Entry 7ZN5 (electron microscopy, 3.70 A resolution); this record covers chains A and D of the 4 polymer chains in the assembly.

[Chain A]
Protein: PLP-dependent aminotransferase family protein
Organism: Alkalihalobacillus clausii
UniProtKB: A0A268NVG2 (A0A268NVG2_ALKCL); residue numbers follow UniProt; this construct covers 1-464
Chain sequence (478 residues; each row starts with the number of its first residue):
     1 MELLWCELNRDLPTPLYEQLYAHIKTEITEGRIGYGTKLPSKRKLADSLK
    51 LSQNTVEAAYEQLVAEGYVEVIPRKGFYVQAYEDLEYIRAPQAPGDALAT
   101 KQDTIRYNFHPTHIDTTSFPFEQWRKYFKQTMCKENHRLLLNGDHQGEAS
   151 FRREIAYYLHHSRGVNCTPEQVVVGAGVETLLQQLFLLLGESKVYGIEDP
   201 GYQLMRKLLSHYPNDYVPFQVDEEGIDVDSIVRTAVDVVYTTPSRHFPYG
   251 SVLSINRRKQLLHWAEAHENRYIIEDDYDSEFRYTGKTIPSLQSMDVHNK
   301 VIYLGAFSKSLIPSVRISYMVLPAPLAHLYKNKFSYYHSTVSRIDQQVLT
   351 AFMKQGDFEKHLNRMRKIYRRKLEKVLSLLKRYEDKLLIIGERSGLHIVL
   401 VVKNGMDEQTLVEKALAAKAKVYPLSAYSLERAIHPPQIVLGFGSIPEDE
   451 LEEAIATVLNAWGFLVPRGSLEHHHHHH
Disordered / not traced: 1-14, 84-103, 465-478
Construct notes: conflict Gln-92 (Lys in A0A268NVG2), Glu-191 (Ala in A0A268NVG2), Ser-192 (Asn in A0A268NVG2), Leu-388 (Ser in A0A268NVG2); expression tag (465-478)
Modified residues: Lys-309 ((2S)-2-amino-6-[[3-hydroxy-2-methyl-5-(phosphonooxymethyl)pyridin-4-yl]methylideneamino]hexanoic acid; LLP)
From the paper describing this entry:
  - binding site for the 48-nt DNA strand: Pro-15, Leu-16, Tyr-17, Ser-41, Lys-42, Arg-43, Lys-44, Ser-52, Gln-53, Thr-55, Glu-57, Arg-74, Lys-75, Phe-77, Lys-126, Lys-129, Lys-360, Arg-364, Lys-367, Arg-370
  - conformationally variable residues (side-chain flip): Lys-129
  - mutagenesis - K126Q/K129Q, K360Q/R364Q, R370Q/R371Q: decreased binding to the 48-nt DNA strand
  - mutagenesis - K126Q/K129Q: abolished binding to bent fragment

[Chain D]
Molecule: 48-nt DNA strand
Sequence (48 nucleotides; each row starts with the number of its first residue):
     1 AACTGACCACATTGTAAGTGTCAGTTTTTAAGAAAATGATGAGGTCAG
Disordered / not traced: 1

[How chain A and chain D interact]
Residue-residue contacts (13):
  Lys-42(A) with DT4(D), phosphate contact; DG5(D), salt bridge to the phosphate
  Arg-43(A) with DT4(D), sugar contact; DG5(D), salt bridge to the phosphate
  Lys-44(A) with DT4(D), salt bridge to the phosphate
  Gln-53(A) with DA6(D), hydrogen bond to the base; DC7(D), base contact
  Arg-74(A) with DT4(D), hydrogen bond to the base
  Lys-75(A) with DT4(D), phosphate contact; DG5(D), phosphate contact; DA6(D), salt bridge to the phosphate
  Lys-129(A) with DT27(D), salt bridge to the phosphate
  Arg-370(A) with DT37(D), salt bridge to the phosphate
Also at the interface, not in a pair above, chain A (12 interface residues in all): Asn-54, Glu-57, Lys-126, Lys-367
Also at the interface, not in a pair above, chain D (9 interface residues in all): DC3, DT28, DA36

[In short]
12 residues of chain A face 9 of chain D across their interface; the contacts include 2 hydrogen bonds and 6
salt bridges. Polar contacts include Gln-53(A)/DA6(D), Arg-74(A)/DT4(D) and Lys-42(A)/DG5(D). The paper
reports a binding site for the 48-nt DNA strand at Pro-15(A), Leu-16(A) and Tyr-17(A) among others;
K126Q/K129Q, K360Q/R364Q and R370Q/R371Q of chain A reduce binding to the 48-nt DNA strand.
Here chain A is PLP-dependent aminotransferase family protein (Alkalihalobacillus clausii) and chain D is a
48-nt DNA strand. Entry 7ZN5 (Cryo-EM structure of holo-PdxR from Bacillus clausii bound to its target DNA in
the closed conformation ...) was determined by electron microscopy (same publication as 7ZLA, 7ZPA, 7ZTH and
7PQ9).
